4J8X - chains C and I of the 5 polymer chains in the assembly; structure by X-ray diffraction, 2.87 A resolution.

[Chain C]
Protein: Histone H2A
From: Xenopus laevis
UniProtKB: Q6AZJ8 (Q6AZJ8_XENLA); aligned to UniProt positions 2-129 over residues 1-128 (the alignment contains insertions or deletions, so no single offset holds)
Amino-acid sequence (128 residues; numbered 1 to 128; the number before each row is that of its first residue):
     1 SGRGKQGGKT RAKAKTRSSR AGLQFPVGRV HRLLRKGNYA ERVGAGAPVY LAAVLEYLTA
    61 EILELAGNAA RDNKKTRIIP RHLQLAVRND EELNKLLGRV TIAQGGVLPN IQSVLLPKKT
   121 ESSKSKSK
Unresolved in the structure: 1-13, 120-128

[Chain I]
Molecule: 145-nt DNA strand
Sequence (145 nucleotides; row label = number of the first residue in the row; numbers below 1 keep their minus sign (DA-72 is residue -72)):
   -72 ATCAATATCC ACCTGCAGAT ACTACCAAAA GTGTATTTGG AAACTGCTCC ATCAAAAGGC
   -12 ATGTTCAGCT GAATCAGCTG AACATGCCTT TTGATGGAGC AGTTTCCAAA TACACTTTTG
    48 GTAGTATCTG CAGGTGGATA TTGAT

[Interface between chain C and chain I]
Residue-residue contacts (13; chain C residue first):
  Ala14(C) - DT-41(I)  phosphate contact
  Lys15(C) - DT-41(I)  hydrogen bond to the phosphate
  Thr16(C) - DG-42(I)  phosphate contact
  Arg17(C) - DG-42(I)  salt bridge to the phosphate
  Arg20(C) - DT-41(I)  salt bridge to the phosphate
  Gly28(C) - DA-43(I)  phosphate contact
  Gly28(C) - DG-42(I)  phosphate contact
  Arg29(C) - DA-43(I)  hydrogen bond to the phosphate
  Arg32(C) - DA-44(I)  hydrogen bond to the phosphate
  Arg32(C) - DA-43(I)  salt bridge to the phosphate
  Arg42(C) - DT-35(I)  sugar contact
  Arg42(C) - DG-34(I)  sugar contact
  Arg77(C) - DA-54(I)  sugar contact

[In short]
10 residues of chain C face 7 of chain I across their interface; the contacts include 3 hydrogen bonds and 3
salt bridges. Among the polar pairs are Lys15(C)-DT-41(I), Arg29(C)-DA-43(I) and Arg32(C)-DA-44(I).
Chain C is Histone H2A (Xenopus laevis) and chain I is a 145-nt DNA strand; the structure, X-ray structure of
NCP145 with bound chlorido(eta-6-p-cymene)(N-fluorophenyl-2-pyridinecarbothioamide)ruthenium(II), was
determined by X-ray diffraction together with 4J8V, 4J8U and 4J8W from the same study.
